PDB entry 5Y4H | X-ray diffraction, 2.60 A resolution | chains A and B

# Chain A
Molecule: NAD-dependent protein deacetylase sirtuin-3, mitochondrial
Organism: Homo sapiens
Notes: EC 3.5.1.-
UniProt: Q9NTG7 (SIR3_HUMAN); numbering as in UniProt (aligned over 118-399)
Amino-acid sequence (285 residues; numbered 115 to 399; the number before each row is that of its first residue):
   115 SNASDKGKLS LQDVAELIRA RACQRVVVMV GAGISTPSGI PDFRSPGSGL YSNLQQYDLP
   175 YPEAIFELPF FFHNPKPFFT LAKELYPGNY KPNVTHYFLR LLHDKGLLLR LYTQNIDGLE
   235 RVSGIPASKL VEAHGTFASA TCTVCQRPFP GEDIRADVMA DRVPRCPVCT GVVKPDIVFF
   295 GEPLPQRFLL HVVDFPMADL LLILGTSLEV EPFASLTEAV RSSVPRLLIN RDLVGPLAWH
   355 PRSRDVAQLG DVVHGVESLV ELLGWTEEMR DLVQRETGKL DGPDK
Unresolved in the structure: 115-122, 157-169, 393-399
Construct notes: expression tag (115-117)
Bound ions: Zn2+: Cys256, Cys259, Cys280, Cys283
Ligand contacts: 8QF ([(2S,3S,5S,6S,8S,9S,10R,13R,14R,17R)-17-[(2R)-6,6-dimethylheptan-2-yl]-10,13-dimethyl-2,3-disulfooxy-2,3,4,5,6,7,8,9,11,12,14,15,16,17-tetradecahydro-1H-cyclopenta[a]phenanthren-6-yl] hydrogen sulfate): Pro299, Gln300, Arg301, Leu303, Leu304, Val306, Val307
What the authors report for this chain:
  - binding site for 8QF: Arg224, Lys243, Gln300 to Met311
  - catalytic residues: His248 (citing earlier work)

# Chain B
Molecule: THr-Arg-Ser-GLY-ALY-VAL-MET-ARG-ARG-LEU-ARG-ARG
Amino-acid sequence (12 residues; numbered 1 to 12; the number before each row is that of its first residue):
     1 TRSGKVMRRL RR
Unresolved in the structure: 1-3, 10-12
Modified residues: Lys5 (N(6)-acetyllysine; ALY)

# How chain A and chain B interact
Pairs across the interface (22):
  Phe180(A) - Lys5(B)
  His248(A) - Lys5(B)
  Ile291(A) - Lys5(B)
  Val292(A) - Lys5(B)
  Phe293(A) - Lys5(B)
  Phe294(A) - Lys5(B)
  Gly295(A) - Lys5(B)  hydrogen bond (backbone-backbone)
  Glu296(A) - Gly4(B)
  Glu296(A) - Lys5(B)  hydrogen bond (backbone-backbone)
  Leu322(A) - Arg8(B)  hydrogen bond (backbone-side chain)
  Glu323(A) - Val6(B)
  Glu323(A) - Met7(B)
  Glu323(A) - Arg8(B)  hydrogen bond (backbone-backbone)
  Val324(A) - Lys5(B)
  Val324(A) - Val6(B)
  Glu325(A) - Gly4(B)
  Glu325(A) - Lys5(B)
  Glu325(A) - Val6(B)  hydrogen bond (backbone-backbone)
  Glu325(A) - Arg8(B)  salt bridge
  Pro326(A) - Gly4(B)
  Ala328(A) - Arg8(B)
  Trp353(A) - Arg8(B)
Other interface residues (no listed pair), chain A (19 interface residues in all): Glu177, Ile230, Pro297, Leu298

# Overview
Chain A and chain B form an interface of 19 and 5 residues respectively, with 5 hydrogen bonds and 1 salt
bridge. Among the polar pairs are Glu325(A)-Arg8(B), Leu322(A)-Arg8(B) and Gly295(A)-Lys5(B). Chain A binds
compound 8QF. From the paper: the catalytic residue His248(A); a binding site for 8QF at Arg224(A), Lys243(A)
and Gln300(A).
Chain A is NAD-dependent protein deacetylase sirtuin-3, mitochondrial (Homo sapiens) and chain B is
THr-Arg-Ser-GLY-ALY-VAL-MET-ARG-ARG-LEU-ARG-ARG; the structure, Human SIRT3 in complex with halistanol
sulfate, was determined by X-ray diffraction.
